PDB entry 5BWN | X-ray diffraction, 1.94 A resolution | chains B and A

== Chain B ==
Name: myristoyl H3K9 peptide
Sequence (10 residues; row label = number of the first residue in the row):
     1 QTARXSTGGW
Not modelled in the structure: 1
Modified residues: MYK (N~6~-tetradecanoyl-L-lysine) at position 5

== Chain A ==
Name: NAD-dependent protein deacetylase sirtuin-3, mitochondrial
Organism: Homo sapiens
Notes: EC 3.5.1.-
UniProtKB: Q9NTG7 (SIR3_HUMAN); numbering as in UniProt (aligned over 118-399)
Sequence (309 residues; each row starts with the number of its first residue):
    91 MASMTGGQQM GRGSHHHHHH ENLYFQGSDK GKLSLQDVAE LIRARACQRV VVMVGAGIST
   151 PSGIPDFRSP GSGLYSNLQQ YDLPYPEAIF ELPFFFHNPK PFFTLAKELY PGNYKPNVTH
   211 YFLRLLHDKG LLLRLYTQNI DGLERVSGIP ASKLVEAHGT FASATCTVCQ RPFPGEDIRA
   271 DVMADRVPRC PVCTGVVKPD IVFFGEPLPQ RFLLHVVDFP MADLLLILGT SLEVEPFASL
   331 TEAVRSSVPR LLINRDLVGP LAWHPRSRDV AQLGDVVHGV ESLVELLGWT EEMRDLVQRE
   391 TGKLDGPDK
Not modelled in the structure: 91-120, 395-399
Differences from the reference sequence: expression tag (91-117)
Bound ions: Zn2+: Cys-256, Cys-259, Cys-280, Cys-283

== Interface between chain B and chain A ==
Pairs across the interface (37):
  Thr-2(B) / Gly-295(A)
  Thr-2(B) / Pro-297(A)
  Ala-3(B) / Gly-295(A)
  Arg-4(B) / Gly-295(A)
  Arg-4(B) / Glu-296(A)
  Arg-4(B) / Pro-297(A)
  Arg-4(B) / Leu-298(A)
  Arg-4(B) / Glu-325(A)
  Arg-4(B) / Pro-326(A)
  MYK_5(B) / Ala-146(A)
  MYK_5(B) / Ser-149(A)
  MYK_5(B) / Thr-150(A)
  MYK_5(B) / Ile-154(A)
  MYK_5(B) / Pro-155(A)
  MYK_5(B) / Phe-157(A)
  MYK_5(B) / Arg-158(A)
  MYK_5(B) / Phe-180(A)
  MYK_5(B) / Leu-199(A)
  MYK_5(B) / Asn-229(A)
  MYK_5(B) / Ile-230(A)
  MYK_5(B) / Asp-231(A)
  MYK_5(B) / His-248(A)
  MYK_5(B) / Ile-291(A)
  MYK_5(B) / Val-292(A)
  MYK_5(B) / Phe-293(A)
  MYK_5(B) / Phe-294(A)
  MYK_5(B) / Gly-295(A)  hydrogen bond (backbone-backbone)
  MYK_5(B) / Glu-296(A)  hydrogen bond (backbone-backbone)
  MYK_5(B) / Leu-298(A)
  MYK_5(B) / Val-324(A)
  MYK_5(B) / Glu-325(A)
  Ser-6(B) / Val-324(A)
  Ser-6(B) / Glu-325(A)  hydrogen bond (backbone-backbone)
  Thr-7(B) / Phe-294(A)
  Thr-7(B) / Glu-323(A)  hydrogen bond (side chain-backbone)
  Trp-10(B) / Glu-181(A)
  Trp-10(B) / Phe-294(A)
Interface residues without a listed pair, chain B (8 interface residues in all): Gly-8
Interface residues without a listed pair, chain A (29 interface residues in all): Asp-156, Glu-177, Gln-228

== Summary ==
8 residues of chain B and 29 residues of chain A are in contact, with 4 hydrogen bonds. Among the polar pairs
are Thr-7(B)/Glu-323(A), MYK_5(B)/Gly-295(A) and MYK_5(B)/Glu-296(A). Cys-256(A), Cys-259(A), Cys-280(A) and
Cys-283(A) form the Zn2+ site.
Chain B is myristoyl H3K9 peptide and chain A is NAD-dependent protein deacetylase sirtuin-3, mitochondrial
(Homo sapiens); the structure, Crystal Structure of SIRT3 with a H3K9 Peptide Containing a Myristoyl Lysine,
was determined by X-ray diffraction, deposited together with 5BWO.
